3ETR - chains L and N of the 6 polymer chains in the assembly; structure by X-ray diffraction, 2.20 A resolution.

[Chain L]
Protein: Xanthine dehydrogenase/oxidase
Source organism: Bos taurus
Reference sequence: P80457 (XDH_BOVIN); residue numbers follow UniProt; this construct covers 2-165
Chain sequence (164 residues; row label = number of the first residue in the row):
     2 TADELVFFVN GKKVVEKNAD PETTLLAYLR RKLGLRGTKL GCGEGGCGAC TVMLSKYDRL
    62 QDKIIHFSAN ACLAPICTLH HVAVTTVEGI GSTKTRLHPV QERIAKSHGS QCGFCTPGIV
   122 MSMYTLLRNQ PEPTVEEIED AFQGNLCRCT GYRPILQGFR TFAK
Bound ions: 2Fe-2S cluster Fe site 1: Cys43, Cys48, Cys51, Cys73; 2Fe-2S cluster Fe site 2: Cys113, Cys116, Cys148, Cys150
Residues lining bound ligands:
  - FAD (flavin-adenine dinucleotide): Glu45, Gly46, Gly47, Leu74
  - 2Fe-2S cluster (FES), molecule 1: Lys40, Leu41, Gly42, Cys43, Gly44, Gly46, Gly47, Cys48, Gly49, Ala50, Cys51, Asn71, Cys73
  - 2Fe-2S cluster (FES), molecule 2: Ser111, Gln112, Cys113, Gly114, Phe115, Cys116, Cys148, Arg149, Cys150, Thr151
  - MTE (phosphonic acidmono-(2-amino-5,6-dimercapto-4-oxo-3,7,8a,9,10,10a-hexahydro-4H-8-oxa-1,3,9,10-tetraaza-anthracen-7-ylmethyl)ester): Gln112, Cys113, Cys150
Swiss-Prot annotation at these positions:
  - binding site ([2Fe-2S] cluster): Cys43, Cys48, Cys51, Cys73, Cys113, Cys116, Cys148, Cys150

[Chain N]
Protein: Xanthine dehydrogenase/oxidase
Source organism: Bos taurus
Reference sequence: P80457 (XDH_BOVIN); numbering as in UniProt (aligned over 571-1325)
Chain sequence (755 residues; each row starts with the number of its first residue):
   571 DTVGRPLPHL AAAMQASGEA VYCDDIPRYE NELFLRLVTS TRAHAKIKSI DVSEAQKVPG
   631 FVCFLSADDI PGSNETGLFN DETVFAKDTV TCVGHIIGAV VADTPEHAER AAHVVKVTYE
   691 DLPAIITIED AIKNNSFYGS ELKIEKGDLK KGFSEADNVV SGELYIGGQD HFYLETHCTI
   751 AIPKGEEGEM ELFVSTQNAM KTQSFVAKML GVPVNRILVR VKRMGGGFGG KETRSTLVSV
   811 AVALAAYKTG HPVRCMLDRN EDMLITGGRH PFLARYKVGF MKTGTIVALE VDHYSNAGNS
   871 RDLSHSIMER ALFHMDNCYK IPNIRGTGRL CKTNLSSNTA FRGFGGPQAL FIAENWMSEV
   931 AVTCGLPAEE VRWKNMYKEG DLTHFNQRLE GFSVPRCWDE CLKSSQYYAR KSEVDKFNKE
   991 NCWKKRGLCI IPTKFGISFT VPFLNQAGAL IHVYTDGSVL VSHGGTEMGQ GLHTKMVQVA
  1051 SKALKIPISK IYISETSTNT VPNSSPTAAS VSTDIYGQAV YEACQTILKR LEPFKKKNPD
  1111 GSWEDWVMAA YQDRVSLSTT GFYRTPNLGY SFETNSGNAF HYFTYGVACS EVEIDCLTGD
  1171 HKNLRTDIVM DVGSSLNPAI DIGQVEGAFV QGLGLFTLEE LHYSPEGSLH TRGPSTYKIP
  1231 AFGSIPTEFR VSLLRDCPNK KAIYASKAVG EPPLFLGASV FFAIKDAIRA ARAQHTNNNT
  1291 KELFRLDSPA TPEKIRNACV DKFTTLCVTG APGNC
Not modelled in the structure: 1316-1325
Residues lining bound ligands:
  - pteridine-2,4(1H,3H)-dione (LUZ): Glu802, Leu873, Ser876, Arg880, Phe914, Ser1008, Phe1009, Thr1010, Val1011, Leu1014, Ala1078, Ala1079, Glu1261
  - MTE (phosphonic acidmono-(2-amino-5,6-dimercapto-4-oxo-3,7,8a,9,10,10a-hexahydro-4H-8-oxa-1,3,9,10-tetraaza-anthracen-7-ylmethyl)ester): Gly796, Gly797, Phe798, Gly799, Arg912, Met1038, Gly1039, Gln1040, Leu1042, Thr1077, Ala1078, Ala1079, Ser1080, Val1081, Ser1082, Thr1083, Gln1194, Gly1260, Glu1261
Swiss-Prot annotation at these positions:
  - active site: Glu1261 (Proton acceptor)
  - binding site (Mo-molybdopterin): Gln767, Phe798, Arg912, Ala1079
  - binding site (substrate): Glu802, Arg880, Phe914, Thr1010
Reported in the primary citation:
  - binding site for pteridine-2,4(1H,3H)-dione: Arg880
  - catalytic residues: Glu802, Arg880 (proposed by the authors, not directly observed)
  - catalytic residues: Glu1261 (citing earlier work)

[Interface between chain L and chain N]
Residue-residue contacts (96; chain L residue first):
  Ala28(L) with Glu676(N)
  Arg31(L) with Asp594(N), salt bridge; Asp595(N), salt bridge
  Arg32(L) with Arg598(N), hydrogen bond (backbone-side chain); Pro675(N); Glu676(N), salt bridge
  Arg37(L) with Asp595(N), hydrogen bond (side chain-backbone); Pro597(N)
  Gly38(L) with Gly588(N)
  Lys40(L) with Ala590(N); Tyr592(N); Asp595(N), salt bridge
  Leu41(L) with Met826(N); Asp828(N)
  Gly42(L) with Leu744(N); Arg829(N), hydrogen bond (backbone-side chain)
  Cys43(L) with Arg829(N); Pro1224(N)
  Glu45(L) with Gly1223(N); Pro1224(N); Ser1225(N), hydrogen bond (side chain-backbone)
  Gly47(L) with Pro1224(N)
  Val88(L) with Ala586(N); Ser587(N); Gly588(N)
  Ser93(L) with Glu589(N)
  Thr94(L) with Ala583(N); Glu589(N), hydrogen bond
  Lys95(L) with Glu589(N), salt bridge
  Leu98(L) with Ala583(N)
  Gln102(L) with Ala586(N), hydrogen bond (side chain-backbone); Ser587(N)
  Ile105(L) with Ala586(N), hydrophobic
  Ala106(L) with Pro578(N); Ala582(N); Ala583(N), hydrophobic
  His109(L) with Pro576(N); Leu577(N); Pro578(N); Ala1189(N)
  Ser111(L) with Gln585(N), hydrogen bond
  Gln112(L) with His579(N); Gln585(N); Gly1039(N); Gly1193(N), hydrogen bond (side chain-backbone); Gln1194(N), hydrogen bond
  Cys113(L) with Gln585(N), hydrogen bond (backbone-side chain); Tyr592(N), hydrogen bond (backbone-side chain); Met794(N); Gly795(N); Gly796(N); Met1038(N); Gly1039(N)
  Gly114(L) with Gln585(N); Tyr592(N)
  Phe115(L) with Tyr592(N); Leu744(N); Glu745(N)
  Thr117(L) with Gln585(N); Ala586(N)
  Pro118(L) with Gln585(N)
  Ile120(L) with Phe1232(N), hydrophobic
  Val121(L) with Ala586(N)
  Glu140(L) with Phe1232(N); Gly1233(N)
  Phe143(L) with Phe1232(N), hydrophobic
  Asn146(L) with Phe1232(N)
  Arg149(L) with Gln739(N); Asp740(N), hydrogen bond (side chain-backbone); His741(N), hydrogen bond (side chain-backbone); Phe742(N); Leu744(N); Phe798(N); Phe911(N); Gln1201(N); Glu1209(N), salt bridge; Ile1229(N); Pro1230(N)
  Cys150(L) with Phe798(N), hydrophobic; Gly1197(N)
  Thr151(L) with Glu1196(N); Gly1197(N)
  Gly152(L) with Val1200(N); Ile1235(N); Phe1239(N)
  Tyr153(L) with Pro1230(N), hydrogen bond (side chain-backbone); Ala1231(N); Phe1232(N), hydrophobic; Ile1235(N), hydrophobic
  Arg154(L) with Ile1192(N); Glu1196(N), salt bridge; Ile1235(N); Phe1239(N)
  Pro155(L) with Glu1196(N)
  Ile156(L) with Phe1232(N), hydrophobic
  Leu157(L) with Phe1232(N), hydrophobic
Other interface residues (no listed pair), chain L (50 interface residues in all): Glu23, Cys48, Ala50, Glu89, Gly92, Lys107, Cys116, Leu147, Cys148
Other interface residues (no listed pair), chain N (59 interface residues in all): Met584, Arg680, Tyr743, Arg1222, Tyr1227

[Overview]
Chain L and chain N form an interface of 50 and 59 residues respectively; the contacts include 14 hydrogen
bonds and 7 salt bridges. Among the polar pairs are Arg31(L)-Asp594(N), Arg31(L)-Asp595(N) and
Arg32(L)-Glu676(N). From the paper: catalytic residues Glu802(N), Arg880(N) and Glu1261(N); a binding site for
pteridine-2,4(1H,3H)-dione at Arg880(N).
Here chain L is Xanthine dehydrogenase/oxidase and chain N is Xanthine dehydrogenase/oxidase, both from Bos
taurus. Entry 3ETR (Crystal structure of xanthine oxidase in complex with lumazine) was determined by X-ray
diffraction (same publication as 3EUB).
